PDB entry 8KE0 | electron microscopy, 4.00 A resolution | chains A and I of the 11 polymer chains in the assembly

== Chain A ==
Molecule: Histone H3.1
From: Homo sapiens
UniProtKB: P68431 (H31_HUMAN); residues 0-135 here correspond to UniProt positions 1-136 (UniProt number = residue number + 1)
Sequence (139 residues; row label = number of the first residue in the row; numbers below 1 keep their minus sign (Gly-3 is residue -3)):
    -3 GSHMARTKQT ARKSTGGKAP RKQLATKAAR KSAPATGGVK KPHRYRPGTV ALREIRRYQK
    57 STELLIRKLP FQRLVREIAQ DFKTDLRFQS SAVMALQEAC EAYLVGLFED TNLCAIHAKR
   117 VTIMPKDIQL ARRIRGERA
Not modelled in the structure: -3 to 37
Construct notes: expression tag (-3 to -1)

== Chain I ==
Molecule: 193-nt DNA strand
From: synthetic construct
Sequence (193 nucleotides; numbered -96 to 96; the number before each row is that of its first residue; numbers below 1 keep their minus sign (DA-96 is residue -96)):
   -96 ATCACGTAAT ATTGGCCAGC TAGGATCACA ATCCCGGTGC CGAGGCCGCT CAATTGGTCG
   -36 TAGACAGCTC TAGCACCGCT TAAACGCACG TACGGAATCC GTACGTGCGT TTAAGCGGTG
    24 CTAGAGCTGT CTACGACCAA TTGAGCGGCC TCGGCACCGG GATTGTGATC CTAGCTGGCC
    84 AATATTACGT GAT
Not modelled in the structure: -96 to -92, 92-96

== How chain A and chain I interact ==
Pairs across the interface (20; chain A residue first):
  Arg40(A) - DC-8(I)  hydrogen bond to the base
  Tyr41(A) - DT69(I)  phosphate contact
  Tyr41(A) - DG70(I)  sugar contact
  Arg42(A) - DA-5(I)  salt bridge to the phosphate
  Arg42(A) - DG70(I)  hydrogen bond to the phosphate
  Pro43(A) - DA-5(I)  sugar contact
  Thr45(A) - DG70(I)  phosphate contact
  Arg63(A) - DA-13(I)  phosphate contact
  Arg72(A) - DC-23(I)  salt bridge to the phosphate
  Arg83(A) - DC-23(I)  phosphate contact
  Phe84(A) - DG-24(I)  phosphate contact
  Phe84(A) - DC-23(I)  hydrogen bond to the phosphate
  Gln85(A) - DG-24(I)  phosphate contact
  Ser86(A) - DG-24(I)  hydrogen bond to the phosphate
  Arg116(A) - DG-3(I)  phosphate contact
  Arg116(A) - DG-2(I)  phosphate contact
  Val117(A) - DC-4(I)  phosphate contact
  Val117(A) - DG-3(I)  hydrogen bond to the phosphate
  Thr118(A) - DC-4(I)  phosphate contact
  Thr118(A) - DG-3(I)  hydrogen bond to the phosphate
Interface residues without a listed pair, chain A (18 interface residues in all): His39, Gln68, Lys115, Met120
Interface residues without a listed pair, chain I (15 interface residues in all): DA-25, DA-9, DG-7, DG68, DA71

== Summary ==
The interface between chain A and chain I involves 18 residues on one side and 15 on the other, with 6
hydrogen bonds and 2 salt bridges. Polar contacts include Arg40(A)-DC-8(I), Arg42(A)-DG70(I) and
Phe84(A)-DC-23(I).
Chain A is Histone H3.1 (Homo sapiens) and chain I is a 193-nt DNA strand (synthetic construct); the
structure, Structure of H1.2 bound to the nucleosome, was determined by electron microscopy (same publication
as 8KD1 and 8KCY).
